8Y9D - chains A and B of the 4 polymer chains in the assembly; structure by electron microscopy, 2.45 A resolution.

Chain A (and B):
Name: Versatile Aromatic Prenyltransferase auraA
Notes: chain B of this document is another copy of the same molecule, construct and numbering; everything in this record applies to it too
Sequence (410 residues; row label = number of the first residue in the row):
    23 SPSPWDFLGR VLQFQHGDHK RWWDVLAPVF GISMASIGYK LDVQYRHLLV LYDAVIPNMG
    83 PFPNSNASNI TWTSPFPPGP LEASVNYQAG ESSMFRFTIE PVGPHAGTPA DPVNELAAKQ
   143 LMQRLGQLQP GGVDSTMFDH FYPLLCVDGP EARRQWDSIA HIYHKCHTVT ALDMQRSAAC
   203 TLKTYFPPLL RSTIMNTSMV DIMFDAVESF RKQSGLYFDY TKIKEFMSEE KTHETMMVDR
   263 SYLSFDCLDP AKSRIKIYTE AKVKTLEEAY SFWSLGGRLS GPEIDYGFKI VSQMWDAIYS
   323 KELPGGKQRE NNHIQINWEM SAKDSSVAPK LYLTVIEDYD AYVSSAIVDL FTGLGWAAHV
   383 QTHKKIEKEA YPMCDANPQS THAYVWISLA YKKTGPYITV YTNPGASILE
Residues lining bound ligands:
  - A1LYE ((3S,6S)-3-(1H-imidazol-4-ylmethyl)-6-propan-2-yl-piperazine-2,5-dione): F98, L103, E104, T120, H186, C188, V191, Y207, P209, Y264, E282, Q337, W408, Y423
  - dimethylallyl S-thiolodiphosphate (DST): E104, R118, T120, V191, K205, Y207, Y264, R276, K278, Y280, N339, K352, Y354, Y419, Y423

Interface between chain A and chain B:
Contacting residue pairs (30; chain A residue first):
  H127(A) - Q149(B)  hydrogen bond
  T130(A) - Q149(B)
  A132(A) - Q145(B)
  A132(A) - Q149(B)
  D133(A) - Q145(B)
  L138(A) - L138(B)  hydrophobic
  L138(A) - K141(B)
  L138(A) - Q142(B)
  L138(A) - Q145(B)
  K141(A) - L138(B)
  Q142(A) - L138(B)
  Q142(A) - Q142(B)
  Q145(A) - A132(B)
  Q145(A) - D133(B)
  Q145(A) - L138(B)
  Q149(A) - H127(B)  hydrogen bond
  Q149(A) - T130(B)
  Q149(A) - A132(B)
  S157(A) - R175(B)  hydrogen bond
  D161(A) - P172(B)
  D161(A) - R175(B)  salt bridge
  D161(A) - R176(B)  hydrogen bond (backbone-side chain)
  Y164(A) - P172(B)  hydrophobic
  P165(A) - R176(B)
  P172(A) - D161(B)
  P172(A) - Y164(B)  hydrophobic
  R175(A) - S157(B)  hydrogen bond
  R175(A) - D161(B)  salt bridge
  R176(A) - D161(B)  hydrogen bond (side chain-backbone)
  R176(A) - P165(B)
Also at the interface, not in a pair above, chain A (21 interface residues in all): Q37, E137, R146, H162, G171
Also at the interface, not in a pair above, chain B (21 interface residues in all): Q37, E137, R146, H162, G171

In short:
The chain A/chain B interface involves 21 residues from each chain; the contacts include 6 hydrogen bonds and
2 salt bridges. Polar contacts include D161(A)-R175(B), H127(A)-Q149(B) and S157(A)-R175(B). Ligands of chain
A: dimethylallyl S-thiolodiphosphate and compound A1LYE.
Both chains are Versatile Aromatic Prenyltransferase auraA. Entry 8Y9D (Versatile Aromatic Prenyltransferase
auraA in complex with DMAPP and cyclo-(L-Val-L-His)) was determined by electron microscopy together with 8Y9E,
8Y9G and 9JHX from the same study.
